Entry 6CAR (X-ray diffraction, 3.40 A resolution); this record covers chains A and Q of the 23 polymer chains in the assembly.

== Chain A ==
Molecule: 16S Ribosomal RNA rRNA
Organism: Thermus thermophilus HB8
Sequence (1517 nucleotides; numbered 5 to 1544 plus 19 insertion-coded residues; 42 numbers in that range are skipped by the numbering (no residue carries them; nothing is unmodelled there); the number before each row is that of its first residue; a row labelled like 190A-190L holds insertion residues (190A, then the next letters in order)):
     5 UGGAGAGUCU GAUCCUGGCU CAGGGUGAAC GCUGGCGGCG UGCCUAAGAC AUGCAAGUCG
    65 UGCGGG
    73 CCGCGGGGUU UU
    88 ACUCCG
    95 UGGUC
   101 AGCGGCGGAC GGGUGAGUAA CGCGUGGGU
  129A G
   130 ACCUACCCGG AAGAGGGGGA CAACCCGGGG AAACUCGGGC UAAUCCCCCA UGUGGACCCG
   190 C
190A-190L CCCUUGGGGUGU
   191 GUCCAAAGGG CUUU
   216 GCCCGCUUCC GGAUGGGCCC GCGUCCCAUC AGCUAGUUGG UGGGGUAAUG GCCCACCAAG
   276 GCGACGACGG GUAGCCGGUC UGAGAGGAUG GCCGGCCACA GGGGCACUGA GACACGGGCC
   336 CCACUCCUAC GGGAGGCAGC AGUUAGGAAU CUUCCGCAAU GGGCGCAAGC CUGACGGAGC
   396 GACGCCGCUU GGAGGAAGAA GCCCUUCGGG GUGUAAACUC CUGAA
   442 CCCGGGACGA AACCCCCGAC GA
   474 GGGGACUGAC GGUACCGGG
   494 GUAAUAGCGC CGGCCAACUC CGUGCCAGCA GCCXCGGUAA UACGGAGGGC GCGAGCGUUA
   554 CCCGGAUUCA CUGGGCGUAA AGGGCGUGUA GGCGGCCUGG GGCGUCCCAU GUGAAAGACC
   614 ACGGCUCAAC CGUGGGGGAG CGUGGGAUAC GCUCAGGCUA GACGGUGGGA GAGGGUGGUG
   674 GAAUUCCCGG AGUAGCGGUG AAAUGCGCAG AUACCGGGAG GAACGCCGAU GGCGAAGGCA
   734 GCCACCUGGU CCACCCGUGA CGCUGAGGCG CGAAAGCGUG GGGAGCAAAC CGGAUUAGAU
   794 ACCCGGGUAG UCCACGCCCU AAACGAUGCG CGCUAGGUCU CUGGGUCU
   848 CCUGGGGGCC GAAGCUAACG CGUUAAGCGC GCCGCCUGGG GAGUACGGCC GCAAGGCUGA
   908 AACUCAAAGG AAUUGACGGG GGCCCGCACA AGCGGUGGAG CAUGUGGUUU AAUUCGAAGX
   968 AACGCGAAGA ACCUUACCAG GCCUUGACAU GCUAGG
 1003A G
  1004 AACCCGGGUG AAAGCCUGGG GUGCCCC
1030A-1030D GCGA
  1031 GGGGAGCCCU AGCACAGGUG CUGCAUGGCC GUCGUCAGCU CGUGCCGUGA GGUGUUGGGU
  1091 UAAGUCCCGC AACGAGCGCA ACCCCCGCCG UUAGUUGCCA GCGGUUCGGC CGGGCACUCU
  1151 AACGGGACUG CCCGCGAAA
  1171 GCGGGAGGAA GGAGGGGACG ACGUCUGGUC AGCAUGGCCC UUACGGCCUG GGCGACACAC
  1231 GUGCUACAAU GCCCACUACA AAGCGAUGCC ACCCGGCAAC GGGGAGCUAA UCGCAAAAAG
  1291 GUGGGCCCAG UUCGGAUUGG GGUCUGCAAC CCGACCCCAU GAAGCCGGAA UCGCUAGUAA
  1351 UCGCGGAUCA G
 1361A C
  1362 CAUGCCGCGG UGAAUACGUU CCCGGGCCUU GUACACACXG CCXGUXACGC CAUGGGAGCG
  1422 GGCUCUACCC GAAGUCGCCG GG
  1446 AGCCUACGGG
  1459 CAGGCGCCGA GGGUAGGGCC CGUGACUGGG GCGAAGUCGU AACAAGGUAG CUGUACCGGA
  1519 AGGUGCGGCU GGAUCACCUC CUUUCU
Not modelled in the structure: 1533-1538
Modified / non-standard residues: PSU (pseudouridine-5'-monophosphate) at position 516, G7M (N7-methyl-guanosine-5'-monophosphate) at position 527, M2G (N2-dimethylguanosine-5'-monophosphate) at position 966, 5MC (5-methylcytidine-5'-monophosphate) at position 967, 2MG (2N-methylguanosine-5'-monophosphate) at position 1207, 5MC (5-methylcytidine-5'-monophosphate) at position 1400, 4OC (4n,o2'-methylcytidine-5'-monophosphate) at position 1402, 5MC (5-methylcytidine-5'-monophosphate) at position 1404, 5MC (5-methylcytidine-5'-monophosphate) at position 1407, UR3 (3-methyluridine-5'-monophoshate) at position 1498, MA6 (6N-dimethyladenosine-5'-monophoshate) at position 1518, MA6 (6N-dimethyladenosine-5'-monophoshate) at position 1519, PSU (pseudouridine-5'-monophosphate) at position 1540, PSU (pseudouridine-5'-monophosphate) at position 1541
Differences from the reference sequence: conflict C13 (U131313 in 55771382)
Ion coordination: Mg2+ site 1 near G21 (its only coordinating residue here); Mg2+ site 2: C48, G115; Mg2+ site 3 near A59 (its only coordinating residue here); Mg2+ site 4: G61, U62; Mg2+ site 5: G70, U98; Mg2+ site 6: G107, G326; Mg2+ site 7: A109, G331; Mg2+ site 8: G117, G289; Mg2+ site 9: C121, G124, U125; Mg2+ site 10 near G146 (its only coordinating residue here); Mg2+ site 11 near A149 (its only coordinating residue here); Mg2+ site 12 near C175 (its only coordinating residue here); 90 more Mg2+ sites not listed
Small-molecule neighbours: Sisomicin (SIS; (1S,2S,3R,4S,6R)-4,6-diamino-3-{[(2S,3R)-3-amino-6-(aminomethyl)-3,4-dihydro-2H-pyran-2-yl]oxy}-2-hydroxycyclohexyl 3-deoxy-4-C-methyl-3-(methylamino)-beta-L-arabinopyranoside): 5MC_1404, G1405, U1406, 5MC_1407, A1408, C1409, G1491, A1493, G1494, U1495, C1496
What the authors report for this chain:
  - binding site for Sisomicin: G1405, U1406, G1491, A1493, G1494, U1495
  - conformationally variable residues (side-chain flip): A1492, A1493

== Chain Q ==
Protein: 30S ribosomal protein S17
Organism: Thermus thermophilus (strain HB8 / ATCC 27634 / DSM 579)
UniProt: P0DOY7 (RS17_THET8); numbering as in UniProt (aligned over 2-105)
Amino-acid sequence (104 residues; numbered 2 to 105; the number before each row is that of its first residue):
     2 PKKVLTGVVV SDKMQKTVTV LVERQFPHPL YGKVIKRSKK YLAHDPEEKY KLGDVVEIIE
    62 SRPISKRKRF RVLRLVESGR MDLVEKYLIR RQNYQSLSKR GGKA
Not modelled in the structure: 101-105
Differences from the reference sequence: conflict Gln96 (Glu in P0DOY7)
Ion coordination: Mg2+: Asp13, Met15, Glu49

== Chain A / chain Q interface ==
Contacting residue pairs (90):
  G127(A) with Pro2(Q), hydrogen bond to the sugar; Glu61(Q), hydrogen bond to the base
  G128(A) with Pro2(Q), phosphate contact; Lys3(Q), hydrogen bond to the sugar; Glu61(Q), sugar contact
  U129(A) with Lys3(Q), salt bridge to the phosphate
  A130(A) with Arg63(Q), salt bridge to the phosphate; Pro64(Q), base contact
  U190E(A) with Ser62(Q), base contact; Arg63(Q), hydrogen bond to the base; Arg72(Q), hydrogen bond to the base
  G190F(A) with Arg63(Q), hydrogen bond to the base
  C234(A) with Pro64(Q), sugar contact; Arg70(Q), hydrogen bond to the phosphate
  C235(A) with Glu61(Q), sugar contact; Arg70(Q), salt bridge to the phosphate; Phe71(Q), sugar contact
  G236(A) with Lys4(Q), sugar contact; Lys40(Q), salt bridge to the phosphate; Tyr42(Q), hydrogen bond to the phosphate
  C237(A) with Arg25(Q), hydrogen bond to the phosphate; Lys40(Q), salt bridge to the phosphate; Tyr42(Q), phosphate contact
  G238(A) with Arg25(Q), salt bridge to the phosphate
  A246(A) with Leu98(Q), hydrogen bond to the sugar; Ser99(Q), sugar contact
  G247(A) with Ser99(Q), phosphate contact; Lys100(Q), salt bridge to the phosphate
  U252(A) with Lys67(Q), salt bridge to the phosphate
  U253(A) with Met15(Q), sugar contact; Lys67(Q), salt bridge to the phosphate
  G254(A) with Met15(Q), sugar contact; Gln16(Q), hydrogen bond to the sugar; Thr18(Q), hydrogen bond to the phosphate; Ser66(Q), hydrogen bond to the phosphate; Lys67(Q), phosphate contact; Arg68(Q), phosphate contact; Lys69(Q), phosphate contact
  G255(A) with Gln16(Q), sugar contact; Lys17(Q), hydrogen bond to the phosphate; Ile65(Q), phosphate contact; Ser66(Q), phosphate contact; Lys69(Q), salt bridge to the phosphate
  U256(A) with Lys17(Q), salt bridge to the phosphate
  U264(A) with Arg63(Q), sugar contact; Pro64(Q), hydrogen bond to the sugar
  G265(A) with Arg63(Q), salt bridge to the phosphate; Pro64(Q), sugar contact; Ile65(Q), sugar contact; Ser66(Q), sugar contact; Lys67(Q), hydrogen bond to the sugar
  G266(A) with Lys67(Q), sugar contact
  C267(A) with Lys67(Q), salt bridge to the phosphate
  A273(A) with Gln16(Q), hydrogen bond to the sugar
  G275(A) with Lys14(Q), phosphate contact; Met15(Q), sugar contact
  G276(A) with Ser12(Q), hydrogen bond to the phosphate; Met15(Q), sugar contact; Arg68(Q), hydrogen bond to the phosphate
  C277(A) with Lys41(Q), salt bridge to the phosphate; Arg68(Q), salt bridge to the phosphate
  G278(A) with Lys41(Q), salt bridge to the phosphate; Arg92(Q), base contact; Tyr95(Q), base contact
  A279(A) with Tyr95(Q), hydrogen bond to the phosphate; Leu98(Q), base contact
  C280(A) with Lys37(Q), hydrogen bond to the base; Arg38(Q), hydrogen bond to the sugar; Ser39(Q), hydrogen bond to the base; Arg91(Q), base contact
  C564(A) with Leu31(Q), base contact; Tyr32(Q), sugar contact
  U582(A) with Asn94(Q), hydrogen bond to the sugar
  A583(A) with Ile90(Q), sugar contact; Arg91(Q), phosphate contact; Asn94(Q), hydrogen bond to the sugar
  G584(A) with Lys87(Q), salt bridge to the phosphate; Arg91(Q), salt bridge to the phosphate
  G585(A) with Lys34(Q), hydrogen bond to the phosphate; Lys37(Q), salt bridge to the phosphate
  C586(A) with Lys34(Q), salt bridge to the phosphate
  G597(A) with Gln26(Q), sugar contact
  G635(A) with Pro2(Q), phosphate contact
  U636(A) with Pro2(Q), phosphate contact
  G644(A) with Gln26(Q), base contact
  A759(A) with Asn94(Q), base contact
  G760(A) with Asn94(Q), hydrogen bond to the base; Leu98(Q), sugar contact
  C879(A) with Lys34(Q), salt bridge to the phosphate
  C896(A) with Lys100(Q), salt bridge to the phosphate
Interface residues without a listed pair, chain A (48 interface residues in all): C596, U598, C647, G761, C897
Interface residues without a listed pair, chain Q (48 interface residues in all): Thr20, Pro28, Val35, Leu43, His45, Arg81, Ser97

== Overview ==
Chain A and chain Q each contribute 48 residues to their interface, with 27 hydrogen bonds and 22 salt
bridges. Among the polar pairs are G127(A)-Glu61(Q), U190E(A)-Arg63(Q) and G190F(A)-Arg63(Q). Ligands of chain
A: Sisomicin. The paper reports a binding site for Sisomicin at G1405(A), U1406(A) and G1491(A) among others;
conformational variability at A1492(A) and A1493(A).
Chain A is 16S Ribosomal RNA rRNA (Thermus thermophilus HB8) and chain Q is 30S ribosomal protein S17 (Thermus
thermophilus (strain HB8 / ATCC 27634 / DSM 579)); the structure, Serial Femtosecond X-ray Crystal Structure
of 30S ribosomal subunit from Thermus thermophilus in complex with Sisomicin, was determined by X-ray
diffraction together with 6CAS from the same study.
